Entry 3IMT (X-ray diffraction, 1.40 A resolution); this record covers chains A and B.

== Chain A (and B) ==
Molecule: Transthyretin
Source organism: Homo sapiens
Notes: chain B of this document is another copy of the same molecule, construct and numbering; everything in this record applies to it too
UniProtKB: P02766 (TTHY_HUMAN); residues 1-127 here correspond to UniProt positions 21-147 (UniProt number = residue number + 20)
Amino-acid sequence (127 residues; numbered 1 to 127; the number before each row is that of its first residue):
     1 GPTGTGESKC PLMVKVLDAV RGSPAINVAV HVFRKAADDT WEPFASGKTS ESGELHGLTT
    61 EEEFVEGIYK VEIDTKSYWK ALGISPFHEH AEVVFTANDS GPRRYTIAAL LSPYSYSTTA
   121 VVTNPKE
Disordered / not traced: 1-10, 126-127 (chain B: 1-10, 125-127)
Ligand contacts: IW3 (4-[(E)-2-(4-aminophenyl)ethenyl]-2,6-dibromophenol): Lys-15, Leu-17, Thr-106, Ala-108, Ala-109, Leu-110, Ser-117, Thr-118, Thr-119
From the paper describing this entry:
  - binding site for IW3: Leu-17, Ala-108, Leu-110, Ser-117

== Interface between chain A and chain B ==
Contacting residue pairs - 41 pairs, chain A then chain B:
  Ile-68(A) / Glu-89(B)
  Phe-87(A) / Phe-95(B)  hydrophobic
  Phe-87(A) / Thr-96(B)  hydrogen bond (backbone-backbone)
  Phe-87(A) / Tyr-105(B)  hydrophobic
  Phe-87(A) / Ile-107(B)  hydrophobic
  Phe-87(A) / Ala-120(B)  hydrophobic
  Phe-87(A) / Val-122(B)  hydrophobic
  His-88(A) / Val-93(B)
  His-88(A) / Val-94(B)
  Glu-89(A) / Ile-68(B)
  Glu-89(A) / Val-94(B)  hydrogen bond (backbone-backbone)
  Glu-89(A) / Thr-96(B)  hydrogen bond
  His-90(A) / Val-94(B)
  Glu-92(A) / Glu-92(B)
  Glu-92(A) / Tyr-116(B)  hydrogen bond (backbone-side chain)
  Val-93(A) / His-88(B)
  Val-94(A) / His-88(B)
  Val-94(A) / Glu-89(B)  hydrogen bond (backbone-backbone)
  Val-94(A) / His-90(B)
  Val-94(A) / Glu-92(B)
  Phe-95(A) / Phe-87(B)  hydrophobic
  Thr-96(A) / Glu-89(B)  hydrogen bond
  Tyr-105(A) / Phe-87(B)  hydrophobic
  Ile-107(A) / Phe-87(B)  hydrophobic
  Tyr-114(A) / Thr-119(B)  hydrogen bond (backbone-side chain)
  Tyr-114(A) / Ala-120(B)  hydrogen bond (backbone-backbone)
  Ser-115(A) / Thr-118(B)  hydrogen bond (side chain-backbone)
  Ser-115(A) / Thr-119(B)
  Tyr-116(A) / Glu-92(B)  hydrogen bond (side chain-backbone)
  Tyr-116(A) / Ser-117(B)
  Tyr-116(A) / Thr-118(B)  hydrogen bond (backbone-backbone)
  Ser-117(A) / Tyr-116(B)
  Ser-117(A) / Ser-117(B)  hydrogen bond
  Thr-118(A) / Ser-115(B)  hydrogen bond (backbone-side chain)
  Thr-118(A) / Tyr-116(B)  hydrogen bond (backbone-backbone)
  Thr-119(A) / Tyr-114(B)  hydrogen bond (side chain-backbone)
  Thr-119(A) / Ser-115(B)
  Ala-120(A) / Phe-87(B)  hydrophobic
  Ala-120(A) / Tyr-114(B)  hydrogen bond (backbone-backbone)
  Val-122(A) / Phe-87(B)  hydrophobic
  Val-122(A) / Tyr-114(B)  hydrophobic
Interface residues without a listed pair, chain A (21 interface residues in all): Lys-76
Interface residues without a listed pair, chain B (21 interface residues in all): Lys-70

== Overview ==
The chain A/chain B interface involves 21 residues from each chain; the contacts include 16 hydrogen bonds.
Among the polar pairs are Glu-89(A)/Thr-96(B), Glu-92(A)/Tyr-116(B) and Tyr-114(A)/Thr-119(B). Chain A binds
compound IW3. From the paper: a binding site for IW3 at Leu-17(A), Ala-108(A) and Leu-110(A) among others.
Both chains are Transthyretin (Homo sapiens). Entry 3IMT (Transthyretin in complex with
(E)-4-(4-aminostyryl)-2,6-dibromophenol) was determined by X-ray diffraction together with 3IMR, 3IMS, 3IMU,
3IMV and 3IMW from the same study.
